Entry 8ZDY (electron microscopy, 3.60 A resolution); this record covers chains G and L of the 10 polymer chains in the assembly.

== Chain G ==
Name: a protein
Source organism: Selenomonas sp
Sequence (344 residues; each row starts with the number of its first residue):
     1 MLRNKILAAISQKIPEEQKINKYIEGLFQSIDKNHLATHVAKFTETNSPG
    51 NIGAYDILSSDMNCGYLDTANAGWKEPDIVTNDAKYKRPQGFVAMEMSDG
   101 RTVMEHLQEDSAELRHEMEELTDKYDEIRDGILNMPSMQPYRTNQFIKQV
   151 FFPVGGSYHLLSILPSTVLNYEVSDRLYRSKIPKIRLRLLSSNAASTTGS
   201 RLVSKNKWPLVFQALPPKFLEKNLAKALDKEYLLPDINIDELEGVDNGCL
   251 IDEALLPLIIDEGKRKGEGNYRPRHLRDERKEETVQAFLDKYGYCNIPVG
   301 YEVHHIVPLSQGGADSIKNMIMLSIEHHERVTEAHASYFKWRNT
Not modelled in the structure: 96-101, 342-344
Reported in the primary citation:
  - catalytic residues: His305
  - mutagenesis - Y271A/R274A/H275A/R277A, H305A, E329A/T332A/E333A, H335A/K340A/W341A: abolished catalytic activity on target DNA
  - mutagenesis - K85A/R88A, K207A/W208A: decreased catalytic activity on target DNA
  - mutagenesis - L224G/L228G: decreased catalytic activity on dsDNA and ssDNA
  - mutagenesis - L224G/L228G: unchanged binding to target
  - mutagenesis - K207A/W208A: decreased binding to target DNA

== Chain L ==
Molecule: 69-nt RNA strand
Source organism: Selenomonas sp
Sequence (69 nucleotides; row label = number of the first residue in the row):
    20 GUUUAGAAGGAUUGCCGUCAGGAAAUUAGGUGCGCUUAGCAGUGUACCGC
    70 CGGAUAGGCGGUUUAGAAG
Not modelled in the structure: 20-21, 73, 81-88

== Chain G / chain L interface ==
Pairs across the interface (13; chain G residue first):
  Thr44(G) with U23(L), base contact
  Gln145(G) with A24(L), hydrogen bond to the base; G25(L), hydrogen bond to the base
  Phe146(G) with G25(L), base contact
  Ile147(G) with A24(L), base contact
  Lys148(G) with U23(L), base contact; A24(L), base contact; G25(L), hydrogen bond to the base
  Gln149(G) with A24(L), hydrogen bond to the base
  Val150(G) with U22(L), sugar contact; U23(L), phosphate contact; A24(L), base contact
  Ile163(G) with U23(L), sugar contact
Interface residues without a listed pair, chain G (9 interface residues in all): Phe151

== In short ==
9 residues of chain G and 4 residues of chain L are in contact; the contacts include 4 hydrogen bonds. Polar
pairs include Gln145(G)-A24(L), Gln145(G)-G25(L) and Lys148(G)-G25(L). From the paper: the catalytic residue
His305(G); Y271A/R274A/H275A/R277A, H305A and E329A/T332A/E333A of chain G, among others, abolish catalytic
activity on target DNA; 7 substitutions were tested in all.
Chain G is a protein and chain L is a 69-nt RNA strand, both from Selenomonas sp; the structure, Cryo-EM
structure of Cas8-HNH system at target free state, was determined by electron microscopy together with 8Z0K,
8Z0L and 8ZNR from the same study.
